PDB entry 7RDY | electron microscopy, 3.10 A resolution | chains D and E of the 8 polymer chains in the assembly

# Chain D
Molecule: Non-structural protein 8
Organism: Severe acute respiratory syndrome coronavirus 2
UniProtKB: P0DTD1 (R1AB_SARS2); residues 1-198 here correspond to UniProt positions 3943-4140 (UniProt number = residue number + 3942)
Amino-acid sequence (199 residues; row label = number of the first residue in the row; numbering starts at 0):
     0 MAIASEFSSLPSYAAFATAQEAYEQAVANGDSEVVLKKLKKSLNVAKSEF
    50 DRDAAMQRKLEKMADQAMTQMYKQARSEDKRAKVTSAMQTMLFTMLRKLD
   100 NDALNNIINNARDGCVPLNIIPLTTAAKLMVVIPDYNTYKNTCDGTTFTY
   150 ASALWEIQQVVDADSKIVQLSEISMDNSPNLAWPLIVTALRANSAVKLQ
Unresolved in the structure: 0-6, 192-198
Differences from the reference sequence: initiating methionine (0)
Small-molecule neighbours: chapso (1N7): Ala63, Ala66, Met67, Met70

# Chain E
Molecule: Helicase
Organism: Severe acute respiratory syndrome coronavirus 2
Notes: EC 3.6.4.12, 3.6.4.13
UniProtKB: P0DTD1 (R1AB_SARS2); residues 1-601 here correspond to UniProt positions 5325-5925 (UniProt number = residue number + 5324)
Amino-acid sequence (605 residues; numbered -3 to 601; the number before each row is that of its first residue; numbers below 1 keep their minus sign (Gly-3 is residue -3)):
    -3 GPHMAVGACVLCNSQTSLRCGACIRRPFLCCKCCYDHVISTSHKLVLSVN
    47 PYVCNAPGCDVTDVTQLYLGGMSYYCKSHKPPISFPLCANGQVFGLYKNT
    97 CVGSDNVTDFNAIATCDWTNAGDYILANTCTERLKLFAAETLKATEETFK
   147 LSYGIATVREVLSDRELHLSWEVGKPRPPLNRNYVFTGYRVTKNSKVQIG
   197 EYTFEKGDYGDAVVYRGTTTYKLNVGDYFVLTSHTVMPLSAPTLVPQEHY
   247 VRITGLYPTLNISDEFSSNVANYQKVGMQKYSTLQGPPGTGKSHFAIGLA
   297 LYYPSARIVYTACSHAAVDALCEKALKYLPIDKCSRIIPARARVECFDKF
   347 KVNSTLEQYVFCTVNALPETTADIVVFDEISMATNYDLSVVNARLRAKHY
   397 VYIGDPAQLPAPRTLLTKGTLEPEYFNSVCRLMKTIGPDMFLGTCRRCPA
   447 EIVDTVSALVYDNKLKAHKDKSAQCFKMFYKGVITHDVSSAINRPQIGVV
   497 REFLTRNPAWRKAVFISPYNSQNAVASKILGLPTQTVDSSQGSEYDYVIF
   547 TQTTETAHSCNVNRFNVAITRAKVGILCIMSDRDLYDKLQFTSLEIPRRN
   597 VATLQ
Unresolved in the structure: -3 to 0, 591-601
Differences from the reference sequence: expression tag (-3 to 0)
Metal / ion sites: Zn2+ site 1: Cys5, Cys8, Cys26, Cys29; Zn2+ site 2: Cys16, Cys19, His33, His39; Zn2+ site 3: Cys50, Cys55, Cys72, His75; Mg2+: Ser289 (together with ADP)
Small-molecule neighbours:
  - chapso (1N7): Val45, Asn46, Leu65, Gly67, Met68, Tyr70, Phe81, Phe90, Leu92, Lys94
  - ADP (adenosine-5'-diphosphate): Glu261, Pro283, Pro284, Gly285, Thr286, Gly287, Lys288, Ser289, His290, Lys320, Arg442, Arg443, Gly538, Glu540, Lys569
  - aluminium fluoride (AF3): Pro284, Gly285, Lys288, Ser289, Glu375, Gln404, Arg443, Gly538, Arg567

# Chain D / chain E interface
Residue-residue contacts (15):
  Leu9(D) with Ile79(E), hydrophobic
  Pro10(D) with Pro78(E)
  Leu59(D) with Gly67(E)
  Ala63(D) with Met68(E)
  Met70(D) with Val45(E), hydrophobic; Leu92(E), hydrophobic
  Asp112(D) with Arg248(E), hydrogen bond (backbone-side chain)
  Asp134(D) with Arg248(E), salt bridge; Ile249(E)
  Thr137(D) with Arg248(E), hydrogen bond
  Pro178(D) with Leu256(E)
  Asn179(D) with Leu256(E)
  Leu180(D) with Leu256(E)
  Trp182(D) with Tyr253(E)
  Pro183(D) with Tyr253(E)
Other interface residues (no listed pair), chain D (17 interface residues in all): Ser8, Met62, Ala66, Pro133

# In short
17 residues of chain D face 10 of chain E across their interface, with 2 hydrogen bonds and 1 salt bridge.
Among the polar pairs are Asp134(D)-Arg248(E), Asp112(D)-Arg248(E) and Thr137(D)-Arg248(E). Chapso is bound
between chain D and chain E.
Here chain D is Non-structural protein 8 and chain E is Helicase, both from Severe acute respiratory syndrome
coronavirus 2. Entry 7RDY (SARS-CoV-2 replication-transcription complex bound to nsp13 helicase - nsp13(2)-RTC
- engaged class) was determined by electron microscopy together with 7RDX, 7RDZ, 7RE0, 7RE1, 7RE2 and 7RE3
from the same study.
